Entry 9AYS (electron microscopy, 4.60 A resolution (low resolution: residue-level contacts below are approximate; hydrogen-bond / salt-bridge calls are withheld)); this record covers chains D and F of the 12 polymer chains in the assembly.

Chain D (and F):
Molecule: Transmembrane protein gp41
From: Human immunodeficiency virus 1
Notes: chain F of this document is another copy of the same molecule, construct and numbering; everything in this record applies to it too
Reference sequence: Q2N0S6 (Q2N0S6_9HIV1); residues 510-664 here correspond to UniProt positions 507-661 (UniProt number = residue number - 3)
Chain sequence (155 residues; each row starts with the number of its first residue):
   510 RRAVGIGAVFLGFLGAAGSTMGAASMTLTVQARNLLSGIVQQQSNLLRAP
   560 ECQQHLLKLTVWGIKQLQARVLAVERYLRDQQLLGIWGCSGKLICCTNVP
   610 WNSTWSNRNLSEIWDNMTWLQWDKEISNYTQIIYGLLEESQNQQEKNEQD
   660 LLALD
Disordered / not traced: 510-519, 664 (chain F: 510-518, 662-664)
Disulfides: Cys-598/Cys-604
Covalent attachments: N-acetylglucosamine (NAG) linked to Asn-611, Asn-618, Asn-637
Differences from the reference sequence: conflict Arg-510 (Lys507 in Q2N0S6), Pro-559 (Ile556 in Q2N0S6), Cys-561 (Ala558 in Q2N0S6), Cys-605 (Thr602 in Q2N0S6), Thr-613 (Ser610 in Q2N0S6)

Chain D / chain F interface:
Pairs across the interface (32; chain D residue first):
  Leu-568(D) / Thr-569(F)
  Ile-573(D) / Ile-573(F)
  Ile-573(D) / Leu-576(F)
  Lys-574(D) / Leu-566(F)
  Leu-576(D) / Leu-576(F)
  Gln-577(D) / Gln-552(F)
  Gln-577(D) / Leu-556(F)
  Val-580(D) / Arg-579(F)
  Val-580(D) / Val-580(F)
  Leu-581(D) / Leu-556(F)
  Glu-584(D) / Ile-548(F)
  Glu-584(D) / Arg-579(F)
  Glu-584(D) / Val-583(F)
  Arg-585(D) / Val-549(F)
  Leu-587(D) / Leu-545(F)
  Leu-587(D) / Tyr-586(F)
  Arg-588(D) / Leu-545(F)
  Arg-588(D) / Ser-546(F)
  Arg-588(D) / Val-549(F)
  Gln-591(D) / Leu-545(F)
  Gln-591(D) / Tyr-586(F)
  Gln-591(D) / Gln-590(F)
  Gly-594(D) / Gly-600(F)
  Ile-595(D) / Thr-538(F)
  Ile-595(D) / Arg-542(F)
  Glu-647(D) / Thr-538(F)
  Asn-651(D) / Thr-538(F)
  Glu-654(D) / Lys-601(F)
  Glu-654(D) / Ile-603(F)
  Gln-658(D) / Ile-603(F)
  Gln-658(D) / Cys-605(F)
  Leu-661(D) / Cys-605(F)
Other interface residues (no listed pair), chain F (24 interface residues in all): Thr-536, Ala-541, Cys-604

In short:
Chain D and chain F form an interface of 19 and 24 residues respectively. Covalently linked
N-acetylglucosamine: at Asn-611(D), Asn-618(D) and Asn-637(D).
Both chains are Transmembrane protein gp41 (Human immunodeficiency virus 1). Entry 9AYS (HIV BG505.v5.2
(N289/N241) SOSIP Env in Complex with V5, gp120-Interface, and Anti-Immune Complex pAbs from Rh.33203) was
determined by electron microscopy, deposited together with 9ATZ, 9AXD, 9AXI, 9AXK, 9AY6 and 9AYV.
